PDB entry 5WYF | X-ray diffraction, 2.12 A resolution | chains B and D of the 4 polymer chains in the assembly

# Chain B (and D)
Name: Isoleucine 2-epimerase
From: Lactobacillus buchneri
Notes: EC 5.1.1.21; chain D of this document is another copy of the same molecule, construct and numbering; everything in this record applies to it too
Reference sequence: M1GRN3 (ILE2E_LACBU); numbering as in UniProt (aligned over 1-450)
Chain sequence (462 residues; each row starts with the number of its first residue; numbers below 1 keep their minus sign (Gly-11 is residue -11)):
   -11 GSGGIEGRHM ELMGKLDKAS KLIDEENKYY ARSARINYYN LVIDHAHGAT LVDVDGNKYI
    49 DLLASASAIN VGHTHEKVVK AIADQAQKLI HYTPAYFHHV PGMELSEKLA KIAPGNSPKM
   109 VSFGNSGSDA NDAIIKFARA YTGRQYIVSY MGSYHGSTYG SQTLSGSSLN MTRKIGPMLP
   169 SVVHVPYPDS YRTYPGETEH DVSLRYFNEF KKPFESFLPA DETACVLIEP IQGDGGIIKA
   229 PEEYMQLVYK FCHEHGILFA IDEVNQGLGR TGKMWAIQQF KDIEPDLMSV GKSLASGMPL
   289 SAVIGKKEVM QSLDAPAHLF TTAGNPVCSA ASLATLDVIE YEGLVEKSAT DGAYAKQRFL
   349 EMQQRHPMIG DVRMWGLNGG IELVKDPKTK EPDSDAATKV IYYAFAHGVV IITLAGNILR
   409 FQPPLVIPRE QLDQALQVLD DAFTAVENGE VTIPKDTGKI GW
Unresolved in the structure: -11 to 2, 442-445
Sequence notes: expression tag (-11 to 0)
Ion coordination: Cd2+ site 1: His33 (shared with 1 residue of chain A); Cd2+ site 2: His35, Glu64; Cd2+ site 3 near Glu95 (its only coordinating residue here); Cd2+ site 4: His188, Glu231; Cd2+ site 5 near His243 (its only coordinating residue here); Cd2+ site 6: Arg353, Glu435; Cd2+ site 7 near Asp381 (its only coordinating residue here); Cd2+ site 8: His395 (shared with 1 residue of chain A); Cd2+ site 9: Glu418 (shared with 1 residue of chain A)
Residues lining bound ligands:
  - ILP (N-[O-phosphono-pyridoxyl]-isoleucine), molecule 1: Ala54, Ser114, Gly115, Ser116, Asn119, Tyr142, His143, Gly144, Glu217, Asp222, Asp250, Val252, Asn253, Lys280, Arg408, Trp450
  - ILP, molecule 2: Thr81, Ala83, Tyr84, Leu307, Phe308, Thr309
UniProt features mapped onto this chain:
  - binding site (pyridoxal 5'-phosphate): Gly115, Ser116, Tyr142, Asp250 to Asn253, Thr309
  - modified residue: Lys280 (N6-(pyridoxal phosphate)lysine)
Reported in the primary citation:
  - binding site for ILP: Ala54, Ala83, Tyr84, Asp222, Arg408
  - catalytic residues: Asp222
  - mutagenesis - Y142F: decreased catalytic activity on L- Ile and D-allo-Ile
  - mutagenesis - D222A, D222N: abolished catalytic activity

# How chain B and chain D interact
Residue-residue contacts (52):
  Gln133(B) - Gly164(D)
  Gln133(B) - Pro165(D)
  Tyr134(B) - Thr160(D)
  Tyr134(B) - Met166(D)
  Met139(B) - Lys200(D)
  Met139(B) - Pro201(D)
  Met139(B) - Ser204(D)
  Ser153(B) - Phe205(D)
  Gly154(B) - Ser204(D)
  Gly154(B) - Phe205(D)
  Ser155(B) - Ser204(D)
  Ser156(B) - Ser204(D)
  Leu157(B) - Phe202(D)
  Leu157(B) - Ser204(D)
  Leu157(B) - Phe205(D)
  Leu157(B) - Leu206(D)
  Leu157(B) - Pro207(D)
  Thr160(B) - Tyr134(D)
  Thr160(B) - Phe205(D)  hydrogen bond (side chain-backbone)
  Thr160(B) - Pro207(D)
  Arg161(B) - Pro207(D)
  Arg161(B) - Asp209(D)  salt bridge
  Arg161(B) - Glu210(D)
  Lys162(B) - Glu210(D)  hydrogen bond (backbone-side chain)
  Gly164(B) - Gln133(D)
  Pro165(B) - Gln133(D)
  Pro165(B) - Ser169(D)
  Met166(B) - Tyr134(D)
  His172(B) - Phe205(D)
  Tyr182(B) - Arg193(D)
  Arg193(B) - Tyr182(D)
  Tyr194(B) - Lys200(D)  hydrogen bond
  Glu197(B) - Glu197(D)
  Lys200(B) - Met139(D)
  Lys200(B) - Tyr194(D)  hydrogen bond
  Phe202(B) - Leu157(D)
  Ser204(B) - Met139(D)
  Ser204(B) - Gly154(D)
  Ser204(B) - Ser155(D)
  Ser204(B) - Ser156(D)
  Ser204(B) - Leu157(D)
  Phe205(B) - Ser153(D)
  Phe205(B) - Leu157(D)
  Phe205(B) - Thr160(D)  hydrogen bond (backbone-side chain)
  Phe205(B) - His172(D)
  Leu206(B) - Leu157(D)
  Pro207(B) - Leu157(D)
  Pro207(B) - Thr160(D)
  Pro207(B) - Arg161(D)
  Asp209(B) - Arg161(D)  salt bridge
  Glu210(B) - Arg161(D)
  Glu210(B) - Lys162(D)  hydrogen bond (side chain-backbone)
Other interface residues (no listed pair), chain B (32 interface residues in all): Gly140, Ser169, Pro174, Asn196, Pro201
Other interface residues (no listed pair), chain D (32 interface residues in all): Gly140, Pro174, Asn196

# In short
The chain B/chain D interface involves 32 residues from each chain; the contacts include 6 hydrogen bonds and
2 salt bridges. Among the polar pairs are Arg161(B)-Asp209(D), Thr160(B)-Phe205(D) and Lys162(B)-Glu210(D).
Ligands of chain B: compound ILP. From the paper: the catalytic residue Asp222(B); D222A and D222N of chain B
abolish catalytic activity.
Chain B and chain D are both Isoleucine 2-epimerase (Lactobacillus buchneri); the structure, Structure of
amino acid racemase, 2.12 A, was determined by X-ray diffraction, deposited together with 5WYA, 4YSN and 4YSV.
